PDB entry 8CBO | electron microscopy, 3.20 A resolution | chains B and C of the 6 polymer chains in the assembly

[Chain B (and C)]
Molecule: 3-hydroxyacyl-CoA dehydrogenase type-2
Organism: Homo sapiens
Notes: EC 1.1.1.35, 1.1.1.62, 1.1.1.239, 1.1.1.178, 1.1.1.53, 1.1.1.159; chain C of this document is another copy of the same molecule, construct and numbering; everything in this record applies to it too
UniProt: Q99714 (HCD2_HUMAN); residues 7-261 here = UniProt positions 7-261
Amino-acid sequence (255 residues; each row starts with the number of its first residue):
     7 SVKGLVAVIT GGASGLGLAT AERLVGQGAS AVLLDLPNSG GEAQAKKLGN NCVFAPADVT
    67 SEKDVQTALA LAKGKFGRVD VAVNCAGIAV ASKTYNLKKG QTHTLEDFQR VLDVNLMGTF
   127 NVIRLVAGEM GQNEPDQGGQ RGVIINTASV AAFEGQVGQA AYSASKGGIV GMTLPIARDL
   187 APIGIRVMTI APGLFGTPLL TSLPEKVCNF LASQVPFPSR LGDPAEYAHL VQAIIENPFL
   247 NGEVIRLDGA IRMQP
Ligand contacts: NAD (nicotinamide-adenine-dinucleotide): G17, G18, A19, S20, G21, L22, G23, L40, D41, L42, S45, A63, D64, V65, T66, C91, A92, G93, I94, V120, T153, A154, S155, Y168, K172, P198, G199, L200, F201, T203, P204, L205, L206
Swiss-Prot annotation at these positions:
  - active site: Y168 (Proton acceptor)
  - binding site (NAD(+)): S20, L22, D41, D64, V65, C91, Y168, K172, F201, T203
  - binding site (substrate): S155
  - modified residue (N6-acetyllysine): K53, K69, K99, K105, K212
  - natural variant: V12 (V12L: In HSD10MD), V65 (V65A: In HSD10MD; uncertain significance), D86 (D86G: In HSD10MD), L122 (L122V: In HSD10MD), R130 (R130C: In HSD10MD), Q165 (Q165H: In HSD10MD), V176 (V176M: In HSD10MD), P210 (P210S: In HSD10MD), K212 (K212E: In HSD10MD), R226 (R226Q: In HSD10MD), N247 (N247S: In HSD10MD), E249 (E249Q: In HSD10MD)
  - mutagenesis: S20 (S20F: Decreased dehydrogenase activity. Does not affect mitochondrial tRNA 5'-end processing. Does not affect tRNA methylation), K172 (K172A: Abolishes dehydrogenase activity. Does not affect mitochondrial tRNA 5'-end processing. Does not affect tRNA methylation. Does not affect homotetramerization)

[Chain B / chain C interface]
Residue-residue contacts (73; chain B residue first):
  G144(B) - F223(C)
  G145(B) - F223(C)
  Q146(B) - F223(C)
  L180(B) - R258(C)
  R184(B) - R258(C)
  A187(B) - P222(C)
  A187(B) - F223(C)
  G190(B) - F223(C)
  L200(B) - F245(C)
  F201(B) - F245(C)  hydrophobic
  P222(B) - A187(C)
  F223(B) - G144(C)
  F223(B) - G145(C)
  F223(B) - Q146(C)
  F223(B) - A187(C)
  F223(B) - G190(C)
  F223(B) - R192(C)
  F223(B) - N247(C)
  P224(B) - P244(C)
  P224(B) - F245(C)
  R226(B) - F245(C)
  G228(B) - F245(C)
  E232(B) - N243(C)  hydrogen bond (backbone-side chain)
  E232(B) - P244(C)
  E232(B) - F245(C)
  H235(B) - A239(C)
  H235(B) - E242(C)  salt bridge
  H235(B) - N243(C)
  L236(B) - N243(C)
  L236(B) - L246(C)  hydrophobic
  A239(B) - H235(C)
  A239(B) - A239(C)  hydrophobic
  E242(B) - H235(C)  salt bridge
  N243(B) - E232(C)  hydrogen bond (side chain-backbone)
  N243(B) - H235(C)  hydrogen bond
  N243(B) - L236(C)
  N243(B) - L253(C)
  P244(B) - P224(C)
  P244(B) - E232(C)
  F245(B) - L200(C)
  F245(B) - F201(C)  hydrophobic
  F245(B) - P224(C)  hydrophobic
  F245(B) - R226(C)
  F245(B) - G228(C)
  F245(B) - E232(C)
  F245(B) - L253(C)
  F245(B) - D254(C)
  F245(B) - G255(C)  hydrogen bond (backbone-backbone)
  L246(B) - L236(C)  hydrophobic
  L246(B) - I251(C)  hydrophobic
  L246(B) - R252(C)
  L246(B) - L253(C)  hydrophobic
  N247(B) - F223(C)  hydrogen bond (side chain-backbone)
  N247(B) - G255(C)
  N247(B) - A256(C)  hydrogen bond (backbone-backbone)
  G248(B) - R258(C)  hydrogen bond (backbone-side chain)
  E249(B) - V250(C)
  E249(B) - R252(C)
  V250(B) - E249(C)
  I251(B) - L246(C)  hydrophobic
  I251(B) - I251(C)  hydrophobic
  R252(B) - L246(C)
  R252(B) - E249(C)
  L253(B) - F245(C)
  L253(B) - L246(C)  hydrophobic
  D254(B) - F245(C)
  D254(B) - N247(C)
  G255(B) - F245(C)  hydrogen bond (backbone-backbone)
  G255(B) - N247(C)
  A256(B) - N247(C)  hydrogen bond (backbone-backbone)
  R258(B) - L180(C)
  R258(B) - R184(C)
  R258(B) - G248(C)  hydrogen bond (side chain-backbone)
Also at the interface, not in a pair above, chain B (37 interface residues in all): R192, V221, L227
Also at the interface, not in a pair above, chain C (36 interface residues in all): L227

[In short]
Chain B and chain C form an interface of 37 and 36 residues respectively; the contacts include 10 hydrogen
bonds and 2 salt bridges. Polar contacts include H235(B)-E242(C), E232(B)-N243(C) and N243(B)-H235(C). Ligands
of chain B: NAD.
Both chains are 3-hydroxyacyl-CoA dehydrogenase type-2 (Homo sapiens). Entry 8CBO (Structure of human
mitochondrial MRPP1-MRPP2 in complex with mitochondrial pre-tRNA-Ile) was determined by electron microscopy,
deposited together with 8CBK, 8CBL and 8CBM.
